PDB entry 8TSH | electron microscopy, 3.10 A resolution | chains C and F of the 12 polymer chains in the assembly

# Chain C
Name: Transport permease protein
Source organism: Caldimonas thermodepolymerans
UniProtKB: A0A2S5T447 (A0A2S5T447_9BURK); residues 4-271 here correspond to UniProt positions 2-269 (UniProt number = residue number - 2)
Sequence (274 residues; numbered -2 to 271; the number before each row is that of its first residue; numbers below 1 keep their minus sign (Met-2 is residue -2)):
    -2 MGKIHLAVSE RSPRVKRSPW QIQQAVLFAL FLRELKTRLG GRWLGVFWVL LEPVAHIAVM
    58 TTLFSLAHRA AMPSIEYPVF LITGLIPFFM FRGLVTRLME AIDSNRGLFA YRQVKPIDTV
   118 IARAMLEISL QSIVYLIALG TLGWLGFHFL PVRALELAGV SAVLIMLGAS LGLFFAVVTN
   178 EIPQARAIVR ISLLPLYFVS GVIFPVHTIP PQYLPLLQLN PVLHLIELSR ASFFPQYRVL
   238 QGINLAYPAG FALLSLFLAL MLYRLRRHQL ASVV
Unresolved in the structure: -2 to 11, 271
Construct notes: initiating methionine (-2); expression tag (-1 to 3)
From the paper describing this entry:
  - mutagenesis - R89K: decreased stability

# Chain F
Name: Capsular biosynthesis protein
Source organism: Caldimonas thermodepolymerans
UniProtKB: A0A2S5T4A0 (A0A2S5T4A0_9BURK); residues 3-371 here correspond to UniProt positions 2-370 (UniProt number = residue number - 1)
Sequence (390 residues; row label = number of the first residue in the row; numbers below 1 keep their minus sign (Met-2 is residue -2)):
    -2 MGKIHMKLVS RLTAKRLQWA LVYLPMLVAT VYFLVFSADR YVSESVITVR QTSSNAPTGG
    58 MSGAALLLAG LTPASREDTC YLQTYIHSMG LLQKLDQQLK LREHFGTPLR DPLFRLWGGT
   118 SQEWFLEYYR SRVEVLMDDI CGLLTVRVQG FEPEFAQALN RAILEESERF VNELSHRMAR
   178 EQGQFAEAEL ERATARLQEA KRQLIAFQAK HKLLDPLAQA QATGTLTAEL QAALTRQEAE
   238 LRNALTYLNE DSYQVKALRS QINALRQQID EERLRATAGK NGDRINAVAA EFHDLQLQVG
   298 FAEDAYKLAL AAVESARIEA TRKLKSLVVV EPPVLPEIAE YPRRWYNLAT LLVVCCLIYG
   358 VVSLVVATIR DHQDGSGSGS HHHHHHHHHH
Unresolved in the structure: -2 to 3, 51-71, 207-288, 372-387
Construct notes: initiating methionine (-2); expression tag (-1 to 2, 372-387); conflict Cys77 (Leu76 in A0A2S5T4A0), Cys138 (Ser137 in A0A2S5T4A0)
From the paper describing this entry:
  - self-association interface (contacts with another copy of this molecule); pairs are residue here / residue on that copy: Thr81-Val43 (hydrophobic contact), Val327-Thr81 (hydrophobic contact), Leu332-Gln119 (backbone contact)

# Interface between chain C and chain F
Contacting residue pairs (23; chain C residue first):
  Phe25(C) - Asp368(F)
  Phe28(C) - Leu361(F)  hydrophobic
  Phe28(C) - Thr365(F)
  Leu29(C) - Thr365(F)
  Leu29(C) - Asp368(F)
  Leu32(C) - Thr365(F)
  Met122(C) - Leu361(F)  hydrophobic
  Ser126(C) - Val358(F)
  Ile130(C) - Val358(F)  hydrophobic
  Leu133(C) - Ile355(F)  hydrophobic
  Val149(C) - Arg340(F)  hydrogen bond (backbone-side chain)
  Arg150(C) - Arg340(F)
  Arg150(C) - Tyr343(F)
  Ala151(C) - Tyr343(F)
  Ala151(C) - Thr347(F)
  Leu152(C) - Tyr343(F)  hydrogen bond (backbone-side chain)
  Leu152(C) - Ala346(F)  hydrophobic
  Leu152(C) - Thr347(F)
  Glu153(C) - Tyr343(F)
  Gln233(C) - Met134(F)  hydrogen bond (side chain-backbone)
  Gln233(C) - Asp135(F)
  Arg235(C) - Asp136(F)  salt bridge
  Arg235(C) - Ile137(F)
Interface residues without a listed pair, chain C (18 interface residues in all): Met69, Pro70, Ser129
Interface residues without a listed pair, chain F (16 interface residues in all): Val350, Leu354, Ala364

# Overview
18 residues of chain C face 16 of chain F across their interface; the contacts include 3 hydrogen bonds and 1
salt bridge. Among the polar pairs are Arg235(C)-Asp136(F), Val149(C)-Arg340(F) and Leu152(C)-Tyr343(F). The
paper reports that R89K of chain C reduces stability; a self-association interface involving Thr81(F),
Val327(F) and Leu332(F).
Here chain C is Transport permease protein and chain F is Capsular biosynthesis protein, both from Caldimonas
thermodepolymerans. Entry 8TSH (S. thermodepolymerans KpsMT(E151Q)-KpsE in complex with ATP) was determined by
electron microscopy (same publication as 8TSI, 8TSL, 8TSW, 8TT3 and 8TUN).
